PDB entry 6F47 | X-ray diffraction, 1.35 A resolution | chain A

# Chain A
Molecule: Catalytic domain of botulinum neurotoxin X
From: Clostridium botulinum
Chain sequence (459 residues; each row starts with the number of its first residue; numbers below 1 keep their minus sign (Met-19 is residue -19)):
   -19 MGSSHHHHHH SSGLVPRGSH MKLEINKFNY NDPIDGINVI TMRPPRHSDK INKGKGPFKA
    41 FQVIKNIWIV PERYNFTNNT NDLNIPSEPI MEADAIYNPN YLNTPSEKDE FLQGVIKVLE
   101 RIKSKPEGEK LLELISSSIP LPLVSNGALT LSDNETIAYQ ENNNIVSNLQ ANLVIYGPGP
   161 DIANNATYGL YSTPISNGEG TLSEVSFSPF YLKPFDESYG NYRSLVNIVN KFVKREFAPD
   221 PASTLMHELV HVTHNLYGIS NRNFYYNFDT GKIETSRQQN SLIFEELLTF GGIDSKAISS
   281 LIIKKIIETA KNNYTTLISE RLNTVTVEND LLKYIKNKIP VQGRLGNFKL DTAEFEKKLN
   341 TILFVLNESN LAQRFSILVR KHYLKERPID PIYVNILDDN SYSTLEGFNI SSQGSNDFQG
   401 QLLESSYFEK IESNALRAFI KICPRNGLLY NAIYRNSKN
Disordered / not traced: -19 to 0, 414-439
Ion coordination: Zn2+: His227, His231, Glu266
From the paper describing this entry:
  - Zn2+ coordination: His227, His231
  - Zn2+ coordination through a water molecule: Glu266
  - catalytic residues: Arg360 (by similarity / conservation)
  - binding site for Zn2+: Tyr363 (proposed by the authors, not directly observed)

# Overview
His227, His231 and Glu266 form the Zn2+ site. From the paper: the catalytic residue Arg360; a binding site for
Zn2+ at Tyr363.
Chain A is Catalytic domain of botulinum neurotoxin X (Clostridium botulinum); the structure, Crystal
structure of the catalytic domain of botulinum neurotoxin X, was determined by X-ray diffraction, deposited
together with 6F4E.
